Entry 3OPY (X-ray diffraction, 3.05 A resolution); this record covers chains A and J of the 12 polymer chains in the assembly.

[Chain A]
Protein: 6-phosphofructo-1-kinase alpha-subunit
Source organism: Pichia pastoris
Notes: EC 2.7.1.11
Reference sequence: Q8NJU8 (Q8NJU8_PICPA); residue numbers follow UniProt; this construct covers 1-989
Amino-acid sequence (989 residues; row label = number of the first residue in the row):
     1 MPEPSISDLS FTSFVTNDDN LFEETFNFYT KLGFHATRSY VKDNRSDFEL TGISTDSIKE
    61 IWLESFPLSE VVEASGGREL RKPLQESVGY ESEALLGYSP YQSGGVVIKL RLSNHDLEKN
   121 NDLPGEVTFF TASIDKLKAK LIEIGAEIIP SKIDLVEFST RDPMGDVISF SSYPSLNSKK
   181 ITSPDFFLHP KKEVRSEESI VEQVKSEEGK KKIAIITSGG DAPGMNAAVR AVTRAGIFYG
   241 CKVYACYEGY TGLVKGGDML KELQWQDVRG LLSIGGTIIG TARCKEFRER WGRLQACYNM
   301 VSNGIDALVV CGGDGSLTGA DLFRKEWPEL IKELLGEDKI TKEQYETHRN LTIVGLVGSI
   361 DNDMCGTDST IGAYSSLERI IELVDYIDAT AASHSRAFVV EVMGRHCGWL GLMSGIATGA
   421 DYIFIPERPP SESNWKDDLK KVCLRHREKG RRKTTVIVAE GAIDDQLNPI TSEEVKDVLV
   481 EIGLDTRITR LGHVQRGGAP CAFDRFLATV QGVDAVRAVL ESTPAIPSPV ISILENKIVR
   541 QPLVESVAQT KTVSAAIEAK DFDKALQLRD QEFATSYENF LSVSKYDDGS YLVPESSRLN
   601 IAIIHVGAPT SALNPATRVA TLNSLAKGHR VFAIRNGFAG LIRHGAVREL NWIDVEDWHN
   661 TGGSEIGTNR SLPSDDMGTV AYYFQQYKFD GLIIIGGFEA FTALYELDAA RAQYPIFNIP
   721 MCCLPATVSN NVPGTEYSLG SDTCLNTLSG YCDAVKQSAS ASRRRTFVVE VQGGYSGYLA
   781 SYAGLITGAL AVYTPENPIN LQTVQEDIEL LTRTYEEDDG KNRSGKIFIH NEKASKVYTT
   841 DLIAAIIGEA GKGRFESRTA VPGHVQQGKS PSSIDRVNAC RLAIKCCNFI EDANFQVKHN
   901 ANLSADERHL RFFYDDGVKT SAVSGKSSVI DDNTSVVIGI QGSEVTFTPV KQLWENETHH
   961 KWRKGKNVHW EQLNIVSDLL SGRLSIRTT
Not modelled in the structure: 1-4, 43, 55, 75-76, 99, 103, 115-117, 153-154, 177, 187-207, 334-341, 761, 820-822, 963-966
Curated features (UniProtKB/Swiss-Prot):
  - region: Tyr586 to Leu599 (Interdomain linker)
  - active site: Asp361 (Proton acceptor)
  - binding site (ATP): Gly220, Arg283, Cys284, Gly313 to Ser316
  - binding site (Mg(2+)): Asp314
  - binding site (beta-D-fructose 6-phosphate): Ser359 to Asp361, Arg396, Met403 to Arg405, Glu460, Arg487, His493 to Arg496
  - binding site (beta-D-fructose 2,6-bisphosphate): Arg670, Thr727 to Asn731, Arg765, Gln772 to Gly774, Glu832, Arg858, His864 to Gln867, Arg963

[Chain J]
Protein: 6-phosphofructo-1-kinase gamma-subunit
Source organism: Pichia pastoris
Notes: EC 2.7.1.11
Reference sequence: A7MAS3 (A7MAS3_PICPA); residue numbers follow UniProt; this construct covers 1-351
Amino-acid sequence (351 residues; row label = number of the first residue in the row):
     1 MVTKDSIIRD LERENVGPEF GEFLNTLQTD LNSEKPPIEQ VKSQLETHFN LAHETQEFSR
    61 KNDNAPVDKL LTNYYNNYEV NVLEFVLQMG FSRDLSIPLN VWFVLDMISQ LSTSKQDLPL
   121 DYYLVLNNSQ TGKYSDFVRY LIYEAVGAEI HCFEQGSMPE QYRSSRWEDK VKGPALANRG
   181 PIRGNVGAGD RKITFHLLCK KTARMILVGD DRETDFEMSD RSFVTLLLDY YQRVGTTKKI
   241 DLLLLTNNFD TNMNNKLQQL KILESLNMLK SNCYVLDYQI TVDQVTANFN SYVEGIPAFR
   301 RHEIANFLKK RKTPKNADEL IFKYVGRWNI CYQKKFHQGN ISIHQISGYL D
Not modelled in the structure: 1-4, 152-175

[How chain A and chain J interact]
Contacting residue pairs (36):
  Phe238(A) with Phe216(J), hydrophobic
  Tyr239(A) with Asp211(J); Glu213(J), hydrogen bond (side chain-backbone); Asp215(J); Phe216(J), hydrophobic
  Arg517(A) with Asp211(J), salt bridge
  Leu520(A) with Glu213(J)
  Glu521(A) with Asp211(J); Arg212(J), salt bridge; Glu213(J)
  Pro798(A) with Arg233(J)
  Gln802(A) with Gln232(J); Leu320(J); Tyr324(J), hydrogen bond
  Gln805(A) with Lys323(J)
  Glu806(A) with Asp229(J)
  Glu809(A) with Asp318(J)
  Gln972(A) with Val208(J); Gly209(J)
  Ile975(A) with Leu207(J); Val208(J), hydrophobic; Gly209(J)
  Leu984(A) with Leu207(J), hydrophobic
  Arg987(A) with Leu207(J); Ser222(J); Leu226(J); Asp229(J), salt bridge
  Thr988(A) with Leu207(J); Phe216(J); Glu217(J); Met218(J); Ser219(J), hydrogen bond (backbone-backbone); Ser222(J), hydrogen bond (backbone-side chain)
  Thr989(A) with Glu217(J); Ser219(J), hydrogen bond; Ser222(J), hydrogen bond
Also at the interface, not in a pair above, chain A (18 interface residues in all): Arg540, Asn800
Also at the interface, not in a pair above, chain J (22 interface residues in all): Thr225, Leu228

[Overview]
18 residues of chain A and 22 residues of chain J are in contact; the contacts include 6 hydrogen bonds and 3
salt bridges. Polar pairs include Arg517(A)-Asp211(J), Glu521(A)-Arg212(J) and Arg987(A)-Asp229(J).
Here chain A is 6-phosphofructo-1-kinase alpha-subunit and chain J is 6-phosphofructo-1-kinase gamma-subunit,
both from Pichia pastoris. Entry 3OPY (Crystal structure of Pichia pastoris phosphofructokinase in the
T-state) was determined by X-ray diffraction.
